3U35 - chains A and D of the 4 polymer chains in the assembly; structure by X-ray diffraction, 2.50 A resolution.

[Chain A (and D)]
Protein: General stress protein
From: Xanthomonas axonopodis pv. citri
Notes: chain D of this document is another copy of the same molecule, construct and numbering; everything in this record applies to it too
UniProtKB: Q8PK08 (Q8PK08_XANAC); residue numbers follow UniProt; this construct covers 1-182
Chain sequence (182 residues; row label = number of the first residue in the row):
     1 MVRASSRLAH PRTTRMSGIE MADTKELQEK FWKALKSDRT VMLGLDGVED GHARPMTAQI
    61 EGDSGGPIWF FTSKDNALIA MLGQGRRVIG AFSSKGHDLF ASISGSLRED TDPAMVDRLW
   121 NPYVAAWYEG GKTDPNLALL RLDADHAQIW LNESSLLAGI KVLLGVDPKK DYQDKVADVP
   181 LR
Unresolved in the structure: 1-23, 166-182 (chain D: 1-23, 165-182)

[Interface between chain A and chain D]
Pairs across the interface (69; chain A residue first):
  Leu27(A) with Ile160(D), hydrophobic
  Gln28(A) with Leu164(D)
  Phe31(A) with Leu164(D), hydrophobic
  Trp32(A) with Leu164(D), hydrophobic
  Gly96(A) with Gly96(D)
  Ala144(A) with Leu164(D), hydrophobic
  Asp145(A) with Leu163(D); Leu164(D)
  His146(A) with Val162(D); Leu163(D), hydrogen bond (backbone-backbone); Leu164(D)
  Ala147(A) with Ile160(D); Lys161(D); Val162(D), hydrogen bond (backbone-backbone); Leu164(D)
  Gln148(A) with Gly159(D); Ile160(D); Lys161(D)
  Ile149(A) with Gly159(D); Ile160(D), hydrogen bond (backbone-backbone); Val162(D), hydrophobic
  Trp150(A) with Leu156(D), hydrophobic; Leu157(D); Ala158(D); Gly159(D)
  Leu151(A) with Ser155(D); Leu156(D); Leu157(D), hydrogen bond (backbone-backbone)
  Asn152(A) with Ser154(D); Ser155(D); Leu156(D), hydrogen bond (side chain-backbone)
  Glu153(A) with Glu153(D); Ser154(D); Ser155(D), hydrogen bond (backbone-backbone)
  Ser154(A) with Asn152(D); Glu153(D); Ser154(D)
  Ser155(A) with Asn152(D); Glu153(D), hydrogen bond (backbone-backbone)
  Leu156(A) with Phe100(D), hydrophobic; Trp150(D); Leu151(D); Asn152(D), hydrogen bond (backbone-side chain)
  Leu157(A) with Trp150(D); Leu151(D), hydrogen bond (backbone-backbone)
  Ala158(A) with Ile149(D); Trp150(D)
  Gly159(A) with Ile149(D); Trp150(D)
  Ile160(A) with Leu27(D), hydrophobic; Ala147(D); Gln148(D); Ile149(D), hydrogen bond (backbone-backbone)
  Lys161(A) with Ala147(D); Gln148(D)
  Val162(A) with Gln28(D); His146(D); Ala147(D), hydrogen bond (backbone-backbone)
  Leu163(A) with Gln28(D), hydrogen bond (backbone-side chain); Asp145(D)
  Leu164(A) with Gln28(D); Phe31(D), hydrophobic; Trp32(D), hydrophobic; Ala144(D); Asp145(D), hydrogen bond (backbone-backbone); His146(D); Ala147(D), hydrophobic
  Gly165(A) with Gly65(D); Gly66(D)
Other interface residues (no listed pair), chain A (28 interface residues in all): Ile103
Other interface residues (no listed pair), chain D (31 interface residues in all): Thr24, Ile103

[Overview]
The interface between chain A and chain D involves 28 residues on one side and 31 on the other, with 13
hydrogen bonds. Polar pairs include Asn152(A)-Leu156(D), Leu163(A)-Gln28(D) and His146(A)-Leu163(D).
Chain A and chain D are both General stress protein (Xanthomonas axonopodis pv. citri); the structure, Crystal
structure of the general stress FMN/FAD binding protein from the phytopathogen Xanthomonas citri, was
determined by X-ray diffraction together with 3U34 from the same study.
